6HWC - chains Q and R of the 28 polymer chains in the assembly; structure by X-ray diffraction, 2.80 A resolution.

== Chain Q ==
Name: Proteasome subunit alpha type-4
Organism: Saccharomyces cerevisiae (strain ATCC 204508 / S288c)
Notes: EC 3.4.25.1
Reference sequence: P40303 (PSA4_YEAST); residues -1 to 252 here correspond to UniProt positions 1-254 (UniProt number = residue number + 2)
Amino-acid sequence (254 residues; numbered -1 to 252; the number before each row is that of its first residue; numbers below 1 keep their minus sign (Met-1 is residue -1)):
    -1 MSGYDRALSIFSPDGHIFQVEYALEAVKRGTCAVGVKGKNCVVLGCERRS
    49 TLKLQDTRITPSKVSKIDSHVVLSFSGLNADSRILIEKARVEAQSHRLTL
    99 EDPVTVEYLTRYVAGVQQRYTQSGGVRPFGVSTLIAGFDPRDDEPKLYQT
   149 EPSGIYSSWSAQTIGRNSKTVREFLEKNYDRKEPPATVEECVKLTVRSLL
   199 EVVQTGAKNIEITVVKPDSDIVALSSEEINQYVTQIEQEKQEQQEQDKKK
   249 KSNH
Disordered / not traced: -1 to 0, 241-252
Curated features (UniProtKB/Swiss-Prot):
  - modified residue: Thr58 (Phosphothreonine)

== Chain R ==
Name: Proteasome subunit alpha type-5
Organism: Saccharomyces cerevisiae (strain ATCC 204508 / S288c)
Notes: EC 3.4.25.1
Reference sequence: P32379 (PSA5_YEAST); residues -7 to 252 here correspond to UniProt positions 1-260 (UniProt number = residue number + 8)
Amino-acid sequence (260 residues; each row starts with the number of its first residue; numbers below 1 keep their minus sign (Met-7 is residue -7)):
    -7 MFLTRSEYDRGVSTFSPEGRLFQVEYSLEAIKLGSTAIGIATKEGVVLGV
    43 EKRATSPLLESDSIEKIVEIDRHIGCAMSGLTADARSMIEHARTAAVTHN
    93 LYYDEDINVESLTQSVCDLALRFGEGASGEERLMSRPFGVALLIAGHDAD
   143 DGYQLFHAEPSGTFYRYNAKAIGSGSEGAQAELLNEWHSSLTLKEAELLV
   193 LKILKQVMEEKLDENNAQLSCITKQDGFKIYDNEKTAELIKELKEKEAAE
   243 SPEEADVEMS
Disordered / not traced: -7 to 0, 118-124, 243-252

== How chain Q and chain R interact ==
Pairs across the interface - 63 pairs, chain Q then chain R:
  Asp3(Q) - Glu117(R)
  Arg4(Q) - Glu117(R)
  Ala5(Q) - Val4(R)  hydrophobic
  Ala5(Q) - Glu117(R)
  Ala5(Q) - Ser127(R)
  Ser7(Q) - Ser127(R)
  Ser7(Q) - Arg128(R)
  Ile8(Q) - Gln15(R)
  Phe9(Q) - Gln15(R)
  Phe9(Q) - Tyr18(R)  hydrophobic
  Phe9(Q) - Ser19(R)
  Phe9(Q) - Ala22(R)  hydrophobic
  Phe9(Q) - Leu73(R)  hydrophobic
  Phe9(Q) - Arg128(R)
  Phe9(Q) - Pro129(R)
  Phe9(Q) - Gly131(R)
  Ser10(Q) - Tyr18(R)
  Pro11(Q) - Tyr18(R)  hydrophobic
  Pro11(Q) - Glu21(R)
  Asp12(Q) - Glu21(R)
  Gly13(Q) - Tyr18(R)
  Gly13(Q) - Glu21(R)
  Gly13(Q) - Ala22(R)
  His14(Q) - Leu25(R)
  Ile15(Q) - Leu73(R)  hydrophobic
  Ile15(Q) - Arg128(R)
  Lys35(Q) - Glu52(R)  salt bridge
  Gln116(Q) - Ala75(R)
  Gln116(Q) - Asp76(R)
  Thr119(Q) - Arg128(R)  hydrogen bond (backbone-side chain)
  Gln120(Q) - Met126(R)
  Gln120(Q) - Ser127(R)  hydrogen bond (backbone-backbone)
  Gln120(Q) - Arg128(R)
  Gln120(Q) - Pro129(R)
  Gln120(Q) - Phe130(R)
  Ser121(Q) - Ser127(R)
  Gly122(Q) - Ser127(R)
  Ser151(Q) - Ala75(R)
  Gly152(Q) - Ala75(R)
  Ile153(Q) - Thr74(R)
  Ile153(Q) - Ala75(R)
  Ser155(Q) - Leu51(R)
  Ser155(Q) - Ser55(R)
  Ser156(Q) - Leu51(R)
  Ser156(Q) - Glu52(R)  hydrogen bond
  Ser156(Q) - Ser55(R)  hydrogen bond (backbone-side chain)
  Trp157(Q) - Thr47(R)
  Trp157(Q) - Ser48(R)
  Trp157(Q) - Leu50(R)
  Trp157(Q) - Leu51(R)
  Trp157(Q) - Glu52(R)
  Ser158(Q) - Leu50(R)  hydrogen bond (backbone-backbone)
  Ser158(Q) - Glu52(R)
  Ala159(Q) - Leu50(R)
  Leu173(Q) - Leu50(R)  hydrophobic
  Glu174(Q) - Ser48(R)  hydrogen bond
  Glu174(Q) - Pro49(R)
  Glu174(Q) - Leu50(R)
  Tyr177(Q) - Leu50(R)  hydrophobic
  Arg179(Q) - Pro49(R)  hydrogen bond (side chain-backbone)
  Arg179(Q) - Leu50(R)  hydrogen bond (side chain-backbone)
  Arg179(Q) - Leu51(R)  hydrogen bond (side chain-backbone)
  Arg179(Q) - Glu52(R)
Other interface residues (no listed pair), chain Q (32 interface residues in all): Tyr154, Arg170
Other interface residues (no listed pair), chain R (27 interface residues in all): Asp1, Glu57

== Overview ==
32 residues of chain Q face 27 of chain R across their interface, with 9 hydrogen bonds and 1 salt bridge.
Polar pairs include Lys35(Q)-Glu52(R), Thr119(Q)-Arg128(R) and Ser156(Q)-Glu52(R).
Chain Q is Proteasome subunit alpha type-4 and chain R is Proteasome subunit alpha type-5, both from
Saccharomyces cerevisiae (strain ATCC 204508 / S288c); the structure, Yeast 20S proteasome beta2-G45A mutant,
was determined by X-ray diffraction together with 6HTB, 6HTC, 6HTD, 6HTP, 6HTR, 6HUB and 30 further entries
from the same study.
